2QLB - chains A and B of the 7 polymer chains in the assembly; structure by X-ray diffraction, 2.25 A resolution.

[Chain A]
Name: Caspase-7
From: Homo sapiens
Notes: EC 3.4.22.60; fragment: P20 subunit
UniProt: P55210 (CASP7_HUMAN); residues 24-196 here = UniProt positions 24-196
Sequence (173 residues; row label = number of the first residue in the row):
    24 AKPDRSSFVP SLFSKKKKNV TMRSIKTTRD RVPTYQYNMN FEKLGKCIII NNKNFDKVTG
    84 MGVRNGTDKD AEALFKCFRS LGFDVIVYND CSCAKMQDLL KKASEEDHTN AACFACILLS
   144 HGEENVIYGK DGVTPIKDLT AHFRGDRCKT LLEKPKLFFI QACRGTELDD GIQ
Not modelled in the structure: 24-56
Swiss-Prot annotation at these positions:
  - region: Lys38 to Lys41 (Exosite), Lys76 to Arg87 (Loop L1), Arg187 to Gln196 (Loop L2)
  - active site: His144, Cys186
  - site: Phe36, Ser37 (Cleavage), Met45, Arg46 (Cleavage), Ser47, Ile48 (Cleavage), Arg187 (Involved in allosteric regulation)
  - modified residue: Ser30 (Phosphoserine), Ser37 (Phosphoserine), Thr173 (Phosphothreonine)
  - mutagenesis: Ser30 (S30A: Abolished phosphorylation by PAK2; when associated with A-173 and A-239; S30E: Mimics phosphorylation; does not affect thiol protease activity), Lys38 to Lys41 (Decreased ability to cleave PARP1 and PTGES3; Decreased ability to cleave PARP1), Lys39 to Lys40 (Does not affect ability to cleave PARP1; Decreased ability to cleave PARP1. Decreased RNA-binding), Lys39 (K39E: Decreased ability to cleave PARP1), Thr173 (T173A: Abolished phosphorylation by PAK2; when associated with A-30 and A-239), Cys186 (C186A: Abolished thiol protease activity), Arg187 (R187K: Does not significantly affect thiol protease catalytic efficiency; R187M/A/G: Reduced thiol protease catalytic efficiency; R187W/N: Strongly reduced thiol protease catalytic efficiency), Asp192 (D192A: Strongly reduced thiol protease activity)

[Chain B]
Name: Caspase-7
From: Homo sapiens
Notes: EC 3.4.22.60; fragment: P10 subunit
UniProt: P55210 (CASP7_HUMAN); numbering as in UniProt (aligned over 207-303)
Sequence (97 residues; numbered 207 to 303; the number before each row is that of its first residue):
   207 ANPRYKIPVE ADFLFAYSTV PGYYSWRSPG RGSWFVQALC SILEEHGKDL EIMQILTRVN
   267 DRVARHFESQ SDDPHFHEKK QIPCVVSMLT KELYFSQ
Not modelled in the structure: 207-211
Swiss-Prot annotation at these positions:
  - region: Val226 to Gly238 (Loop L3), Glu274 to Ile288 (Loop L4)
  - site: Tyr223 (Involved in allosteric regulation)
  - modified residue: Arg233 (Microbial infection: ADP-riboxanated arginine), Ser239 (Phosphoserine)
  - mutagenesis: Tyr223 (Y223A/F/W/D/E: Does not significantly affect thiol protease catalytic efficiency), Tyr229 (Y229W: Strongly reduced thiol protease catalytic efficiency), Tyr230 to Ser234 (In esCasp-7 V3 mutant; promotes specificity toward alternate peptides with VEID, YVAD, WEHD, LETD or LEHD sequence; when associated with C-276. In esCasp-7 V4 mutant ...), Trp232 to Ser234 (In dsCasp-7 mutant; unable to cleave DEVD and VEID peptides; when associated with F-276), Arg233 (R233A: Abolished ADP-riboxanation by C.violaceum CopC), Ser239 (S239A: Abolished phosphorylation by PAK2; when associated with A-30 and A-173; S239E: Mimics phosphorylation; leading to inactivate thiol protease activity), Gln276 (Q276C: In esCasp-7 V3 mutant; promotes specificity toward alternate peptides with VEID, YVAD, WEHD, LETD or LEHD sequence; when associated with 230-V--V-234; Q276D: In esCasp-7 V4 mutant ...), Cys290 (C290S: Decreased phosphorylation by PAK2; C290T/N: Does not significantly affect thiol protease catalytic activity)

[How chain A and chain B interact]
Residue-residue contacts (100; chain A residue first):
  Thr57(A) - Lys297(B)  hydrogen bond (backbone-side chain)
  Tyr58(A) - Lys297(B)
  Tyr58(A) - Glu298(B)  hydrogen bond (backbone-backbone)
  Gln59(A) - Lys297(B)
  Gln59(A) - Glu298(B)
  Gln59(A) - Tyr300(B)
  Tyr60(A) - Asp218(B)  hydrogen bond
  Tyr60(A) - Leu295(B)
  Tyr60(A) - Thr296(B)  hydrogen bond (side chain-backbone)
  Tyr60(A) - Lys297(B)
  Tyr60(A) - Glu298(B)  hydrogen bond (backbone-backbone)
  Tyr60(A) - Leu299(B)  hydrophobic
  Met62(A) - Leu299(B)  hydrophobic
  Met62(A) - Tyr300(B)
  Met62(A) - Gln303(B)
  Arg87(A) - Arg233(B)
  Asn88(A) - Arg233(B)  hydrogen bond (backbone-side chain)
  Asn88(A) - Pro235(B)
  Gly89(A) - Pro235(B)
  Gly89(A) - Gly238(B)
  Lys92(A) - Gly236(B)
  Lys92(A) - Arg237(B)
  Asp93(A) - Gly238(B)
  Asp93(A) - Ser239(B)  hydrogen bond (side chain-backbone)
  Asp93(A) - Val242(B)
  Ala96(A) - Cys246(B)  hydrophobic
  Leu97(A) - Val242(B)  hydrophobic
  Leu97(A) - Cys246(B)  hydrophobic
  Cys100(A) - Cys246(B)  hydrogen bond (side chain-backbone)
  Phe101(A) - Leu249(B)  hydrophobic
  Ser103(A) - Lys254(B)  hydrogen bond (backbone-side chain)
  Leu104(A) - Gly253(B)
  Phe106(A) - Phe301(B)  hydrophobic
  Glu147(A) - Pro227(B)
  Glu147(A) - Gly228(B)  hydrogen bond (side chain-backbone)
  Thr163(A) - Phe219(B)
  Thr163(A) - Phe221(B)
  Phe166(A) - Phe219(B)
  Arg167(A) - Val215(B)
  Arg167(A) - Glu216(B)  salt bridge
  Arg167(A) - Phe219(B)
  Gly168(A) - Val215(B)  hydrogen bond (backbone-backbone)
  Asp169(A) - Val215(B)
  Glu176(A) - Ile213(B)
  Glu176(A) - Asp218(B)
  Lys177(A) - Asp218(B)
  Pro178(A) - Asp218(B)
  Pro178(A) - Leu299(B)  hydrophobic
  Lys179(A) - Ala217(B)
  Lys179(A) - Asp218(B)  hydrogen bond (backbone-backbone)
  Lys179(A) - Phe219(B)
  Lys179(A) - Leu220(B)  hydrogen bond (backbone-backbone)
  Leu180(A) - Leu220(B)
  Leu180(A) - Leu299(B)  hydrophobic
  Leu180(A) - Phe301(B)  hydrophobic
  Phe181(A) - Phe219(B)  hydrophobic
  Phe181(A) - Leu220(B)  hydrogen bond (backbone-backbone)
  Phe181(A) - Phe221(B)
  Phe181(A) - Ala222(B)  hydrogen bond (backbone-backbone)
  Phe182(A) - Ala222(B)
  Phe182(A) - Leu245(B)  hydrophobic
  Ile183(A) - Ala222(B)  hydrogen bond (backbone-backbone)
  Ile183(A) - Tyr223(B)  hydrophobic
  Ile183(A) - Ser224(B)  hydrogen bond (backbone-backbone)
  Gln184(A) - Ser224(B)  hydrogen bond
  Gln184(A) - Ser231(B)  hydrogen bond
  Gln184(A) - Ser239(B)  hydrogen bond
  Gln184(A) - Phe241(B)
  Ala185(A) - Ser224(B)  hydrogen bond (backbone-side chain)
  Ala185(A) - Thr225(B)
  Ala185(A) - Ser231(B)
  Cys186(A) - Tyr229(B)
  Cys186(A) - Tyr230(B)  hydrophobic
  Cys186(A) - Ser231(B)
  Arg187(A) - Tyr223(B)
  Arg187(A) - Thr225(B)  hydrogen bond (side chain-backbone)
  Arg187(A) - Val226(B)
  Arg187(A) - Pro227(B)
  Arg187(A) - Gly228(B)  hydrogen bond (backbone-backbone)
  Arg187(A) - Tyr229(B)  hydrogen bond (backbone-backbone)
  Arg187(A) - Cys290(B)
  Gly188(A) - Gly228(B)
  Gly188(A) - Tyr229(B)  hydrogen bond (backbone-backbone)
  Gly188(A) - Tyr230(B)
  Thr189(A) - Gly228(B)  hydrogen bond (backbone-backbone)
  Thr189(A) - Tyr230(B)
  Glu190(A) - Gly228(B)  hydrogen bond (backbone-backbone)
  Glu190(A) - Tyr229(B)
  Glu190(A) - Tyr230(B)  hydrogen bond (backbone-backbone)
  Leu191(A) - Tyr229(B)
  Leu191(A) - Tyr230(B)  hydrophobic
  Leu191(A) - Trp232(B)  hydrophobic
  Leu191(A) - His281(B)
  Leu191(A) - Phe282(B)  hydrophobic
  Asp192(A) - Tyr229(B)
  Asp192(A) - Lys285(B)
  Asp192(A) - Lys286(B)  hydrogen bond (backbone-backbone)
  Asp193(A) - Glu284(B)
  Asp193(A) - Lys285(B)  salt bridge
  Gly194(A) - Lys286(B)
Also at the interface, not in a pair above, chain A (46 interface residues in all): Leu67, Leu142, His144, Ile159
Also at the interface, not in a pair above, chain B (49 interface residues in all): Ser234, Leu262, Ser302

[Summary]
Chain A and chain B form an interface of 46 and 49 residues respectively, with 29 hydrogen bonds and 2 salt
bridges. Polar contacts include Arg167(A)-Glu216(B), Asp193(A)-Lys285(B) and Thr57(A)-Lys297(B).
Here chain A is Caspase-7 and chain B is Caspase-7, both from Homo sapiens. Entry 2QLB (Crystal Structure of
caspase-7 with inhibitor AC-ESMD-CHO) was determined by X-ray diffraction (same publication as 2QL5, 2QL7,
2QL9, 2QLF and 2QLJ).
